PDB entry 5JLT | X-ray diffraction, 2.96 A resolution | chains A and E of the 3 polymer chains in the assembly

# Chain A
Protein: Middle transcription regulatory protein motA
Organism: Enterobacteria phage T4
UniProtKB: P22915 (MOTA_BPT4); numbering as in UniProt (aligned over 93-211)
Sequence (125 residues; row label = number of the first residue in the row):
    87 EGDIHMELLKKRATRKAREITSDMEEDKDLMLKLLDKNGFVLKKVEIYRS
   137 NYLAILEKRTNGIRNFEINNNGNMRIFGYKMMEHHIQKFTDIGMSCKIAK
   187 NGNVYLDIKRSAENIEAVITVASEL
Not modelled in the structure: 87-97
Construct notes: expression tag (87-92)
From the paper describing this entry:
  - binding site for the 22-nt DNA strand (chain E): Arg98, Thr100, Tyr134, Ser136, Lys183, Tyr191
  - binding site for the 22-nt DNA strand: Lys186
  - binding site for the 22-nt DNA strand: Lys129, Tyr165, Lys166
  - specificity-determining residues: Tyr134
  - mutagenesis - Y134A/R135A, R135A: abolished binding to unmodified DNA

# Chain E
Molecule: 22-nt DNA strand
Sequence (22 nucleotides; row label = number of the first residue in the row):
     1 GAAGCTTTGCTTAATAATCCAC

# How chain A and chain E interact
Contacting residue pairs (17):
  Arg98(A) - DC5(E)  hydrogen bond to the sugar
  Thr100(A) - DT6(E)  sugar contact
  Arg101(A) - DT6(E)  base contact
  Arg101(A) - DT7(E)  hydrogen bond to the sugar
  Ala103(A) - DT7(E)  phosphate contact
  Ala103(A) - DT8(E)  phosphate contact
  Arg104(A) - DT8(E)  salt bridge to the phosphate
  Tyr134(A) - DC10(E)  hydrogen bond to the base
  Arg135(A) - DT8(E)  phosphate contact
  Arg135(A) - DG9(E)  hydrogen bond to the base
  Ser136(A) - DT8(E)  phosphate contact
  Asn157(A) - DG9(E)  hydrogen bond to the phosphate
  Arg161(A) - DC10(E)  salt bridge to the phosphate
  Lys183(A) - DT11(E)  salt bridge to the phosphate
  Ala185(A) - DT11(E)  phosphate contact
  Asn187(A) - DT12(E)  base contact
  Tyr191(A) - DT11(E)  hydrogen bond to the phosphate
Also at the interface, not in a pair above, chain A (15 interface residues in all): Asn137
Also at the interface, not in a pair above, chain E (9 interface residues in all): DG4

# In short
15 residues of chain A and 9 residues of chain E are in contact, with 6 hydrogen bonds and 3 salt bridges.
Among the polar pairs are Tyr134(A)-DC10(E), Arg135(A)-DG9(E) and Arg98(A)-DC5(E). From the paper: a binding
site for the 22-nt DNA strand (chain E) at Arg98(A), Thr100(A) and Tyr134(A) among others; Y134A/R135A and
R135A of chain A abolish binding to unmodified DNA.
Chain A is Middle transcription regulatory protein motA (Enterobacteria phage T4) and chain E is a 22-nt DNA
strand; the structure, The crystal structure of the bacteriophage T4 MotA C-terminal domain in complex with
dsDNA reveals a ..., was determined by X-ray diffraction.
